Entry 5D2N (X-ray diffraction, 2.10 A resolution); this record covers chains F and G of the 5 polymer chains in the assembly.

# Chain F
Name: C25 beta
From: Homo sapiens
Sequence (247 residues; row label = number of the first residue in the row; numbering starts at 0):
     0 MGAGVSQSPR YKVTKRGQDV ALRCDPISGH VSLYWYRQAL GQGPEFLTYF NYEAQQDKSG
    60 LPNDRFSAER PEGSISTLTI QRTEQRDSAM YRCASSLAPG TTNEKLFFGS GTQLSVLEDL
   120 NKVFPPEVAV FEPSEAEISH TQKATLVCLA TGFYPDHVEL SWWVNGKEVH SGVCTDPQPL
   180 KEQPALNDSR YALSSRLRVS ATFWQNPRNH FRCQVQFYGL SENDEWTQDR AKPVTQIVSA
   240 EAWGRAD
Disordered / not traced: 0
Disulfide bonds: C23-C92, C147-C212

# Chain G
Name: Asn-leu-val-pro-met-val-ala-thr-val
Sequence (9 residues; each row starts with the number of its first residue):
     1 NLVPMVATV

# Chain F / chain G interface
Contacting residue pairs - 8 pairs, chain F then chain G:
  G99(F) - M5(G)
  G99(F) - V6(G)
  T100(F) - M5(G)  hydrogen bond (side chain-backbone)
  T100(F) - V6(G)  hydrogen bond (backbone-backbone)
  T100(F) - A7(G)  hydrogen bond (side chain-backbone)
  T101(F) - A7(G)
  T101(F) - T8(G)
  N102(F) - M5(G)
Other interface residues (no listed pair), chain F (6 interface residues in all): A97, P98
Interface features reported in the paper:
  - pairs named by the authors: T100(F)-M5(G) (hydrogen bond)

# Summary
6 residues of chain F face 4 of chain G across their interface; the contacts include 3 hydrogen bonds. Among
the polar pairs are T100(F)-M5(G), T100(F)-A7(G) and T100(F)-V6(G). The paper describes a hydrogen bond
between T100(F) and M5(G).
Chain F is C25 beta (Homo sapiens) and chain G is Asn-leu-val-pro-met-val-ala-thr-val; the structure, Crystal
structure of C25-NLV-HLA-A2 complex, was determined by X-ray diffraction (same publication as 5D2L).
